4XL1 - chains A and B; structure by X-ray diffraction, 2.30 A resolution.

# Chain A
Molecule: Neurogenic locus notch homolog protein 1
From: Rattus norvegicus
UniProtKB: Q07008 (NOTC1_RAT); residue numbers follow UniProt; this construct covers 412-526
Sequence (118 residues; row label = number of the first residue in the row):
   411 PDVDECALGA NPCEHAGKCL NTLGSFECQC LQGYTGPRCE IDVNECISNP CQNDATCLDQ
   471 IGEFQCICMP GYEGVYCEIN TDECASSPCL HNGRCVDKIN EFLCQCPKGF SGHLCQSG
Disordered / not traced: 411-413
Cystine bridges: C416-C429, C423-C438, C440-C449, C456-C467, C461-C476, C478-C487, C494-C505, C499-C514, C516-C525
Covalent attachments: beta-D-glucopyranose (BGC) linked to S458, S496; alpha-L-fucopyranose (FUC) linked to T466
Sequence notes: expression tag (411, 527-528)
Ion coordination: Ca2+ site 1: E415, N431, T432, S435; Ca2+ site 2: D452, V453, E455, D469, Q470; Ca2+ site 3: N490, T491, E493, D507, K508
Residues lining bound ligands: beta-D-glucopyranose (BGC): E415, S435, F436, R448
From the paper describing this entry:
  - post-translational modification sites: S435, S458, T466, S496
  - Ca2+ coordination: D469
  - binding site for beta-D-glucopyranose: P460, F474, F512

# Chain B
Molecule: Delta-like protein
From: Rattus norvegicus
UniProtKB: D3ZHH1 (D3ZHH1_RAT); residues 27-252 here = UniProt positions 27-252
Sequence (230 residues; row label = number of the first residue in the row):
    25 GSSSIFQLRL QEFANERGML ANGRPCEPGC RTFFRICLKH YQATFSEGPC TFGNVSTPVL
    85 GTNSFVIRDK NSGSGRNPLQ LPLNFTWPGT FSLNIQAWHT PGDDLRPETS PGNSLISQII
   145 IQGSLAVGKN WKSDEQNNTL TRLRYSYRVV CSDNYYGDSC SRLCKKRDDH FGHYECQPDG
   205 SPSCLPGWTG KYCDQPICLS GCHEQNGYCS KPDECNCRPG WQGPLCNEAA
Disordered / not traced: 25, 97-98
Cystine bridges: C50-C54, C61-C74, C175-C184, C188-C200, C208-C217, C222-C233, C226-C239, C241-C250
Covalent attachments: N-acetylglucosamine (NAG) linked to N78, N108, N161
Modified positions: K63, K153, K189, K190, K215, K235 (N-dimethyl-lysine; MLY)
Sequence notes: expression tag (25-26, 253-254); engineered mutation S28 (Gly in D3ZHH1), L107 (Phe in D3ZHH1), P206 (Leu in D3ZHH1)
Residues lining bound ligands: alpha-L-fucopyranose (FUC): H64, Y65, Q66, T114
From the paper describing this entry:
  - binding site for alpha-L-fucopyranose: H64, Y65
  - binding site for beta-D-glucopyranose: D218, Q219
  - mutagenesis - G28S/F107L/L206P, G28S/F107L/N118I/I143F/H194Y/L206P/K215E: increased binding to Neurogenic locus notch homolog protein 1 (chain A)

# How chain A and chain B interact
Contacting residue pairs (29; chain A residue first):
  E415(A) with F195(B)
  L418(A) with H194(B)
  G419(A) with F195(B)
  A420(A) with R191(B), hydrogen bond (backbone-side chain); F195(B)
  N421(A) with R191(B), hydrogen bond (backbone-side chain)
  P422(A) with R191(B); F195(B), hydrophobic
  E424(A) with L187(B); K189(B)
  H425(A) with Y179(B); L187(B)
  F436(A) with F195(B), hydrophobic
  P447(A) with K215(B); Y216(B)
  R448(A) with F195(B), hydrogen bond (side chain-backbone); Y216(B); D218(B), salt bridge
  E450(A) with S185(B); R186(B); L187(B), hydrogen bond (backbone-backbone); Y216(B), hydrogen bond
  I451(A) with S185(B); R186(B)
  D452(A) with S185(B), hydrogen bond (backbone-backbone)
  D469(A) with F109(B); T110(B), hydrogen bond
  I477(A) with H64(B)
  P480(A) with E71(B)
Other interface residues (no listed pair), chain A (20 interface residues in all): L468, Q470, N510
Other interface residues (no listed pair), chain B (21 interface residues in all): T68, T75, F76, N108, P112, D193
Interface features reported in the paper:
  - pairs named by the authors: P422(A)-F195(B) (hydrophobic contact), F436(A)-F195(B) (hydrophobic contact), R448(A)-D218(B) (salt bridge), R448(A)-F195(B) (hydrogen bond), R448(A)-Y216(B), L468(A)-F76(B) (hydrophobic contact), D469(A)-T110(B) (hydrogen bond)
  - interface residues, chain A: E415(A), P422(A), F436(A), E450(A), D452(A), L468(A), I477(A)
  - interface residues, chain B: H64(B), F76(B), F109(B), Y179(B), R191(B), F195(B)
  - hot spots on chain B (mutagenesis) - H64A: decreased binding to Notch1(10-14)

# Overview
20 residues of chain A and 21 residues of chain B are in contact; the contacts include 7 hydrogen bonds and 1
salt bridge. Among the polar pairs are R448(A)-D218(B), A420(A)-R191(B) and N421(A)-R191(B). The paper
describes hydrophobic contacts between P422(A) and F195(B), F436(A) and F195(B) and L468(A) and F76(B); a salt
bridge between R448(A) and D218(B); hydrogen bonds between R448(A) and F195(B) and D469(A) and T110(B). From
the paper: a binding site for beta-D-glucopyranose at P460(A), F474(A) and D218(B) among others;
G28S/F107L/L206P and G28S/F107L/N118I/I143F/H194Y/L206P/K215E of chain B increase binding to Neurogenic locus
notch homolog protein 1 (chain A).
Chain A is Neurogenic locus notch homolog protein 1 and chain B is Delta-like protein, both from Rattus
norvegicus; the structure, Complex of Notch1 (EGF11-13) bound to Delta-like 4 (N-EGF1), was determined by
X-ray diffraction (same publication as 4XLW).
